Entry 3ZFG (X-ray diffraction, 3.20 A resolution); this record covers chains C and D of the 4 polymer chains in the assembly.

Chain C:
Protein: VP3
Organism: Human enterovirus 71
UniProtKB: A9X4C2 (A9X4C2_9ENTO); residues 1-242 here correspond to UniProt positions 324-565 (UniProt number = residue number + 323)
Sequence (242 residues; numbered 1 to 242; the number before each row is that of its first residue):
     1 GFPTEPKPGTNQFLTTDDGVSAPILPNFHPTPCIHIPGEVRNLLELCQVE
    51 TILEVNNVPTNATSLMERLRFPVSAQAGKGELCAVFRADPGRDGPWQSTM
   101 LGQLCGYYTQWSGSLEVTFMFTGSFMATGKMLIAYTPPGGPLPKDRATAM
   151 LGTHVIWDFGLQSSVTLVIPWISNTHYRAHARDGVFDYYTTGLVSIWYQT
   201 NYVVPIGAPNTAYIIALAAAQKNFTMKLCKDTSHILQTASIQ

Chain D:
Protein: VP4
Organism: Human enterovirus 71
UniProtKB: A9X4C2 (A9X4C2_9ENTO); numbering as in UniProt (aligned over 1-69)
Sequence (69 residues; each row starts with the number of its first residue):
     1 MGSQVSTQRSGSHENSNSATEGSTINYTTINYYKDSYAATAGKQSLKQDP
    51 DKFANPVKDIFTEMAAPLK
Unresolved in the structure: 1-12

Chain C / chain D interface:
Residue-residue contacts (44):
  Asp-18(C) / Thr-40(D)
  Asp-18(C) / Ala-41(D)  hydrogen bond (side chain-backbone)
  Asp-18(C) / Gly-42(D)  hydrogen bond (side chain-backbone)
  Gly-19(C) / Thr-40(D)
  Val-20(C) / Ile-30(D)
  Val-20(C) / Tyr-32(D)  hydrophobic
  Val-20(C) / Ala-38(D)
  Val-20(C) / Thr-40(D)
  Ser-21(C) / Tyr-33(D)
  Ser-21(C) / Ala-38(D)
  Ala-22(C) / Tyr-33(D)
  Pro-23(C) / Tyr-33(D)
  Pro-23(C) / Asp-35(D)
  Pro-23(C) / Tyr-37(D)
  Ile-24(C) / Tyr-37(D)  hydrogen bond (backbone-side chain)
  Leu-25(C) / Asp-35(D)
  Leu-25(C) / Tyr-37(D)  hydrogen bond (backbone-side chain)
  Pro-26(C) / Asp-35(D)
  Asn-27(C) / Asn-15(D)  hydrogen bond
  Asn-27(C) / Lys-34(D)
  Asn-27(C) / Asp-35(D)  hydrogen bond (backbone-side chain)
  Phe-28(C) / Asn-17(D)  hydrogen bond (backbone-side chain)
  His-29(C) / Asn-15(D)
  His-29(C) / Ser-16(D)
  His-29(C) / Asn-17(D)
  Pro-30(C) / Asn-17(D)
  Gly-38(C) / Lys-52(D)
  Gly-38(C) / Phe-53(D)
  Glu-39(C) / Lys-52(D)  hydrogen bond (backbone-side chain)
  Glu-39(C) / Phe-53(D)
  Val-40(C) / Phe-53(D)  hydrophobic
  Arg-41(C) / Thr-24(D)
  Arg-41(C) / Ile-25(D)
  Arg-41(C) / Lys-47(D)
  Asn-42(C) / Gln-48(D)
  Leu-44(C) / Gln-48(D)
  Glu-45(C) / Gln-48(D)
  Glu-45(C) / Asp-49(D)  hydrogen bond (side chain-backbone)
  Gln-48(C) / Pro-50(D)
  Gln-48(C) / Ala-54(D)
  Val-49(C) / Phe-53(D)  hydrophobic
  Gln-162(C) / Ala-66(D)
  Gln-162(C) / Pro-67(D)
  Gln-162(C) / Leu-68(D)  hydrogen bond (side chain-backbone)
Other interface residues (no listed pair), chain C (26 interface residues in all): Leu-46, Leu-161, Lys-222
Other interface residues (no listed pair), chain D (28 interface residues in all): Ser-18, Asn-31, Ala-39

Overview:
26 residues of chain C and 28 residues of chain D are in contact; the contacts include 10 hydrogen bonds.
Polar pairs include Asp-18(C)/Ala-41(D), Asp-18(C)/Gly-42(D) and Ile-24(C)/Tyr-37(D).
Chain C is VP3 and chain D is VP4, both from Human enterovirus 71; the structure, Human enterovirus 71 in
complex with capsid binding inhibitor WIN51711, was determined by X-ray diffraction, deposited together with
3ZFE and 3ZFF.
